Entry 4UE6 (X-ray diffraction, 2.30 A resolution); this record covers chains B and R.

== Chain B ==
Protein: Hydrogenase (nife) small subunit hyda
Source organism: Desulfovibrio fructosovorans
Notes: EC 1.12.2.1
UniProtKB: E1K248 (E1K248_DESFR); residues 1-264 here correspond to UniProt positions 51-314 (UniProt number = residue number + 50)
Chain sequence (264 residues; each row starts with the number of its first residue):
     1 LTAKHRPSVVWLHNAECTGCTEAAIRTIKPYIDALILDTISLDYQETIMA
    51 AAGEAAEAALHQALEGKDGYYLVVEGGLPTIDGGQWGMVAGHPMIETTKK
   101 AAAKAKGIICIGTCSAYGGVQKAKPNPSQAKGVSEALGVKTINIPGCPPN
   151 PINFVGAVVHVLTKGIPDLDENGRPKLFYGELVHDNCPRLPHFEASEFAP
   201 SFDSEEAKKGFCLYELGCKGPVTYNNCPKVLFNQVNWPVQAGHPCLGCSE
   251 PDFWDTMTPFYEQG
Not modelled in the structure: 1-2
Metal / ion sites: 4Fe-4S cluster Fe site 1: Cys17, Cys20, Cys114, Cys147; 4Fe-4S cluster Fe site 2: His184, Cys187, Cys212, Cys218; 3Fe-4S cluster Fe: Cys227, Cys245, Cys248
Residues lining bound ligands:
  - 3Fe-4S cluster (F3S): Val183, Thr223, Asn225, Cys227, Phe232, Trp237, Pro238, Cys245, Leu246, Gly247, Cys248, Ser249
  - 4Fe-4S cluster (SF4), molecule 1: Glu16, Cys17, Thr18, Gly19, Cys20, Glu75, Gly112, Thr113, Cys114, Val120, Gly146, Cys147, Pro148
  - 4Fe-4S cluster (SF4), molecule 2: Val183, His184, Cys187, Arg189, Leu190, Phe193, Cys212, Leu213, Tyr214, Cys218, Gly220, Pro221, Val239

== Chain R ==
Protein: Nickel-dependent hydrogenase large subunit
Source organism: Desulfovibrio fructosovorans
Notes: EC 1.12.2.1
UniProtKB: E1K247 (E1K247_DESFR); residues 1-549 here = UniProt positions 1-549
Chain sequence (549 residues; numbered 1 to 549; the number before each row is that of its first residue):
     1 MAESKPTPQSTFTGPIVVDPITRIEGHLRIMVEVENGKVKDAWSSSQLFR
    51 GLEIILKGRDPRDAQHFTQRACGVCTYVHALASSRCVDDAVKVSIPANAR
   101 MMRNLVMASQYLHDHLVHFYHLHALDWVDVTAALKADPNKAAKLAASIAP
   151 ARPGNSAKALKAVQDKLKAFVESGQLGIFTNAYFLGGHKAYYLPPEVDLI
   201 ATAHYLEALHMQVKAASAMAILGGKNPHTQFTVVGGCSNYQGLTKDPLAN
   251 YLALSKEVCQFVNECYIPDLLAVAGFYKDWGGIGGTSNYLAFGEFATDDS
   301 SPEKHLATSQFPSGVITGRDLGKVDNVDLGAIYEDVKYSWYAPGGDGKHP
   351 YDGVTDPKYTKLDDKDHYSWMKAPRYKGKAMEVGPLARTFIAYAKGQPDF
   401 KKVVDMVLGKLSVPATALHSTLGRTAARGIETAIVCANMEKWIKEMADSG
   451 AKDNTLCAKWEMPEESKGVGLADAPRGALSHWIRIKGKKIDNFQLVVPST
   501 WNLGPRGAQGDKSPVEEALIGTPIADPKRPVEILRTVHAFDPCIACGVH
Not modelled in the structure: 1-5
Modified positions: Cys543 (s-hydroxycysteine; CSO)
Metal / ion sites: Mg2+: Glu53, Leu495, His549; Ni2+: Cys72, Cys75, Cys543, Cys546; carbonmonoxide-(dicyano) iron Fe: Cys75, Cys546 (together with Ni2+)
Residues lining bound ligands: carbonmonoxide-(dicyano) iron (FCO): Cys75, Val78, His79, Ala474, Pro475, Arg476, Leu479, Val497, Pro498, Ser499, Cys543, Cys546

== Interface between chain B and chain R ==
Contacting residue pairs (169):
  His5(B) with Gln175(R)
  Arg6(B) with Phe170(R); Ser173(R), hydrogen bond; Gln175(R), hydrogen bond (backbone-side chain)
  His13(B) with His27(R)
  Asn14(B) with His27(R), hydrogen bond (backbone-side chain); Leu48(R)
  Ala15(B) with Leu48(R), hydrophobic
  Glu16(B) with Glu25(R); His27(R), salt bridge; Arg50(R); Ala545(R)
  Cys17(B) with Glu25(R); Arg50(R); Arg70(R); Cys72(R); Gly73(R), hydrogen bond (backbone-backbone); Val74(R); His228(R), hydrogen bond
  Thr18(B) with Glu25(R), hydrogen bond; Val74(R)
  Gly19(B) with Gly73(R); Pro227(R)
  Glu22(B) with Gly73(R); Val74(R); His113(R); Pro227(R)
  Ala23(B) with Pro227(R)
  Ile25(B) with Gln212(R), hydrogen bond (backbone-side chain); Val213(R)
  Arg26(B) with His113(R), hydrogen bond; Gln212(R), hydrogen bond; Ala216(R); Asn226(R), hydrogen bond
  Ile28(B) with Val213(R), hydrophobic
  Tyr31(B) with His210(R)
  Ile32(B) with Leu209(R), hydrophobic
  Asp33(B) with Leu206(R); Leu209(R); His210(R), salt bridge
  Ile36(B) with Phe170(R)
  Leu37(B) with Phe170(R), hydrophobic
  Ser41(B) with Gln175(R)
  Leu42(B) with Gly177(R); Ile178(R), hydrogen bond (backbone-backbone)
  Asp43(B) with Gly177(R)
  Glu46(B) with Thr22(R); Arg23(R), hydrogen bond (backbone-backbone); His27(R), salt bridge
  Thr47(B) with Arg23(R); Leu122(R)
  Ile48(B) with Arg23(R)
  Met49(B) with Thr22(R), hydrogen bond (backbone-side chain); Arg23(R), hydrogen bond (backbone-side chain); Ile178(R)
  Ala50(B) with Thr22(R); Arg23(R), hydrogen bond (backbone-side chain); Leu125(R), hydrophobic; Ile178(R), hydrogen bond (backbone-backbone); Ala182(R), hydrophobic
  Ala51(B) with Thr22(R), hydrogen bond (backbone-side chain); Thr180(R); Asn181(R)
  Ala52(B) with Val18(R), hydrophobic; Pro20(R); Thr22(R); Tyr183(R), hydrogen bond (backbone-side chain); Leu534(R), hydrophobic
  Gly53(B) with Val18(R); Asp19(R); Pro20(R), hydrogen bond (backbone-backbone)
  Ala55(B) with Asn181(R), hydrogen bond (backbone-side chain); Tyr183(R), hydrophobic
  Ala58(B) with Asn181(R)
  Ala59(B) with Thr180(R); Asn181(R)
  Gln62(B) with Thr180(R); Asn181(R), hydrogen bond
  Asp82(B) with Tyr359(R)
  Gln85(B) with Tyr359(R)
  Trp86(B) with Gln47(R); Leu48(R); Phe49(R), hydrogen bond (backbone-backbone); Pro357(R), hydrophobic; Tyr359(R); Trp370(R), hydrophobic
  Gly87(B) with Gln47(R); Leu48(R)
  Met88(B) with Gln47(R), hydrogen bond (backbone-backbone); Tyr359(R); Leu362(R), hydrophobic
  Val89(B) with His27(R)
  Ala90(B) with Asp19(R), hydrogen bond (backbone-side chain)
  Gly91(B) with Asp19(R); Leu362(R)
  Met94(B) with His27(R)
  Val120(B) with Leu52(R), hydrophobic; Ile55(R)
  Gln121(B) with Arg50(R); Ile55(R)
  Ala123(B) with Ile55(R); Arg59(R); Phe67(R), hydrophobic
  Lys124(B) with Ile55(R); Arg59(R), hydrogen bond (backbone-side chain)
  Pro125(B) with Ile54(R), hydrophobic; Ile55(R)
  Pro127(B) with Arg50(R); Ile54(R), hydrophobic; Ile55(R)
  Ser128(B) with Phe49(R)
  Cys147(B) with Arg70(R), hydrogen bond (backbone-side chain); Lys225(R); His228(R)
  Pro148(B) with Pro227(R); His228(R)
  Phe202(B) with Val233(R), hydrophobic; Ser238(R); Tyr240(R), hydrogen bond (backbone-side chain)
  Asp203(B) with Tyr240(R); Cys457(R); Lys459(R)
  Ala207(B) with Tyr240(R)
  Lys208(B) with Tyr240(R); Asn454(R), hydrogen bond
  Phe232(B) with Lys225(R)
  Asn233(B) with Ala216(R); Ser217(R), hydrogen bond (backbone-side chain); Ala220(R); Lys225(R); Asn226(R), hydrogen bond (side chain-backbone)
  Val235(B) with Ser217(R); Ala220(R), hydrophobic; Ile221(R)
  Asn236(B) with Ala220(R), hydrogen bond (side chain-backbone); Ile221(R), hydrogen bond (side chain-backbone); Gly224(R)
  Trp237(B) with Gly224(R), hydrogen bond (backbone-backbone)
  Pro238(B) with Lys225(R); Gln230(R)
  Gln240(B) with Gln241(R), hydrogen bond
  Ala241(B) with Gly224(R); Ser238(R), hydrogen bond (backbone-side chain); Asn239(R), hydrogen bond (backbone-backbone)
  Gly242(B) with Ser238(R)
  His243(B) with His66(R); Gln230(R); Thr232(R); Val233(R); Ser238(R)
  Pro244(B) with Gln230(R), hydrogen bond (backbone-side chain)
  Leu246(B) with His66(R); Gln230(R)
  Trp254(B) with Arg59(R), hydrogen bond (backbone-side chain); His66(R); Phe67(R), hydrophobic; Arg70(R)
  Asp255(B) with Arg59(R), salt bridge
  Thr258(B) with Arg59(R); Asp63(R)
  Pro259(B) with Asp63(R)
  Phe260(B) with Asp63(R), hydrogen bond (backbone-side chain); His66(R); Phe67(R), hydrophobic
  Tyr261(B) with Arg62(R); Gln65(R), hydrogen bond; His66(R), hydrogen bond; Thr232(R)
  Glu262(B) with Arg62(R), salt bridge
Also at the interface, not in a pair above, chain B (84 interface residues in all): Ala3, Lys4, Thr27, Tyr44, Glu54, Ala56, Pro79, Gln234, Cys245
Also at the interface, not in a pair above, chain R (79 interface residues in all): Ile24, Gly26, Arg29, Gly51, Asp60, Ala71, His121, Lys166, Phe179, Phe184, Phe231, Asn250, Thr455

== In short ==
Chain B and chain R form an interface of 84 and 79 residues respectively, with 41 hydrogen bonds and 5 salt
bridges. Polar contacts include Glu16(B)-His27(R), Asp33(B)-His210(R) and Glu46(B)-His27(R). Bound to chain B:
4Fe-4S cluster and 3Fe-4S cluster. Chain R binds carbonmonoxide-(dicyano) iron.
Here chain B is Hydrogenase (nife) small subunit hyda and chain R is Nickel-dependent hydrogenase large
subunit, both from Desulfovibrio fructosovorans. Entry 4UE6 (Structure of methylene blue-treated anaerobically
purified D. fructosovorans NiFe-hydrogenase) was determined by X-ray diffraction, deposited together with
4UD2, 4UD6, 4UE2, 4UEQ and 4UEW.
